6HCO - chains C and B of the 6 polymer chains in the assembly; structure by electron microscopy, 3.58 A resolution.

Chain C:
Name: 5D3-Fab light chain
Source organism: Mus musculus
Notes: antibody fragment or engineered binder
Sequence (214 residues; numbered 1 to 214; the number before each row is that of its first residue):
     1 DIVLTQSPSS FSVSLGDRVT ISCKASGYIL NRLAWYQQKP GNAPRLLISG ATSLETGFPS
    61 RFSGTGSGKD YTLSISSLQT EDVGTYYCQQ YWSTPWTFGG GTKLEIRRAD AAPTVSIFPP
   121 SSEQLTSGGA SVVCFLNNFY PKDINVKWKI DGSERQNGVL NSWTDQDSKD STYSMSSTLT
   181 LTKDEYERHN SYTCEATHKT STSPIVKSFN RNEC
Disordered / not traced: 108-214
Disulfides: Cys23-Cys88

Chain B:
Name: ATP-binding cassette sub-family G member 2
Source organism: Homo sapiens
Reference sequence: Q9UNQ0 (ABCG2_HUMAN); residue numbers follow UniProt; this construct covers 2-655
Sequence (664 residues; numbered -8 to 655; the number before each row is that of its first residue; numbers below 1 keep their minus sign (Asp-8 is residue -8)):
    -8 DYKDDDDKGS SSSNVEVFIP VSQGNTNGFP ATASNDLKAF TEGAVLSFHN ICYRVKLKSG
    52 FLPCRKPVEK EILSNINGIM KPGLNAILGP TGGGKSSLLD VLAARKDPSG LSGDVLINGA
   112 PRPANFKCNS GYVVQDDVVM GTLTVRENLQ FSAALRLATT MTNHEKNERI NRVIQELGLD
   172 KVADSKVGTQ FIRGVSGGER KRTSIGMELI TDPSILFLDQ PTTGLDSSTA NAVLLLLKRM
   232 SKQGRTIIFS IHQPRYSIFK LFDSLTLLAS GRLMFHGPAQ EALGYFESAG YHCEAYNNPA
   292 DFFLDIINGD STAVALNREE DFKATEIIEP SKQDKPLIEK LAEIYVNSSF YKETKAELHQ
   352 LSGGEKKKKI TVFKEISYTT SFCHQLRWVS KRSFKNLLGN PQASIAQIIV TVVLGLVIGA
   412 IYFGLKNDST GIQNRAGVLF FLTTNQCFSS VSAVELFVVE KKLFIHEYIS GYYRVSSYFL
   472 GKLLSDLLPM RMLPSIIFTC IVYFMLGLKP KADAFFVMMF TLMMVAYSAS SMALAIAAGQ
   532 SVVSVATLLM TICFVFMMIF SGLLVNLTTI ASWLSWLQYF SIPRYGFTAL QHNEFLGQNF
   592 CPGLNATGNN PCNYATCTGE EYLVKQGIDL SPWGLWKNHV ALACMIVIFL TIAYLKLLFL
   652 KKYS
Disordered / not traced: -8 to 34, 47-60, 302-327, 355-371, 655
Differences from the reference sequence: expression tag (-8 to 1); engineered mutation Gln211 (Glu in Q9UNQ0)
Disulfides: Cys592-Cys608
Covalently attached groups: N-acetylglucosamine (NAG) linked to Asn596
Residues lining bound ligands: estrone 3-sulfate (FY5): Thr435, Phe439, Thr542, Ile543, Val546, Met549
Curated features (UniProtKB/Swiss-Prot):
  - binding site (ATP): Gly80 to Ser87, Arg184 to Glu190, His243
  - site (Not glycosylated): Asn418, Asn557
  - modified residue: Thr362 (Phosphothreonine)
  - glycosylation: Asn596 (N-linked (GlcNAc...) asparagine)
  - natural variant: Val12 (V12M: Found in Jr(a-) blood group phenotype), Gln141 (Q141K: Associated with high serum levels of uric acid and increased risk of gout), Arg147 (R147W: Loss of protein expression), Thr153 (T153M: Decreased protein abundance), Lys360 (deletion: No effect on protein abundance), Phe373 (F373C: Decreased protein abundance), Thr421 (T421A: No effect on protein abundance), Thr434 (T434M: No effect on protein abundance), Ser476 (S476P: No effect on protein abundance), Ser572 (S572R: Decreased protein abundance), Asp620 (D620N: No effect on protein abundance)
  - mutagenesis: Met71 (M71V: Decreased protein abundance. No effect on substrate transmembrane transport), Lys86 (K86M: Decreased protein abundance. Decreased localization to the plasma membrane and retained intracellularly. Loss of ATPase-coupled transmembrane transporter activity), Thr362 (T362A: Loss of phosphorylation by PIM1. Decreased localization to the plasma membrane. Decreased homooligomerization. Loss of function in resistance to drug treatment ...), Arg383 (R383C: Loss of protein expression), Asn418 (N418Q: No effect), Thr435 (T435A: No effect on stability. Increased estrone-3 sulfate ATPase-coupled transmembrane transporter activity. Increased substrate-induced ATP hydrolysis. Increased substrate transport ...), Asn436 (N436A: No effect on stability. Decreased estrone-3 sulfate ATPase-coupled transmembrane transporter activity. Decreased substrate-induced ATP hydrolysis. Decreased substrate transport), Phe439 (F439A: No effect on stability. Decreased estrone-3 sulfate ATPase-coupled transmembrane transporter activity. Decreased substrate-induced ATP hydrolysis. Decreased substrate transport), Arg482 (R482D: Decreases ATPase activity; R482G/N/S/T: Increases ATPase activity; R482K/I/M/Y: No change in ATPase activity; R482T/Y: Decreases transport activity), Val546 (V546A: No effect on stability. No effect on estrone-3 sulfate ATPase-coupled transmembrane transporter activity. No effect on substrate-induced ATP hydrolysis. No effect on substrate transport ...), Met549 (M549A: No effect on stability. No effect on estrone-3 sulfate ATPase-coupled transmembrane transporter activity. No effect on substrate-induced ATP hydrolysis. No effect on substrate transport), Leu554 (L554A: No effect on stability. Increased estrone-3 sulfate ATPase-coupled transmembrane transporter activity. Increased basal and substrate-induced ATP hydrolysis. Increased substrate transport), 6 further mutagenesis entries in UniProt
From the paper describing this entry:
  - binding site for estrone 3-sulfate: Thr435, Asn436, Phe439, Met549
  - mutagenesis - N436A, F439A: abolished binding to estrone 3-sulfate
  - mutagenesis - V546F (12-fold): increased catalytic activity (basal ATPase activity)
  - mutagenesis - T435A (4.5-fold), L554A: decreased binding to estrone 3-sulfate
  - mutagenesis - M549A: unchanged catalytic activity on ATP
  - mutagenesis - L555A: abolished expression
  - mutagenesis - L554A: increased catalytic activity on basal ATPase rate
  - mutagenesis - V546F: increased catalytic activity on estrone 3-sulfate
  - mutagenesis - V546A, M549A: unchanged catalytic activity on estrone 3-sulfate
  - mutagenesis - T435F: decreased catalytic activity on estrone 3-sulfate

How chain C and chain B interact:
Contacting residue pairs - 17 pairs, chain C then chain B:
  Tyr28(C) - Val615(B)
  Tyr28(C) - Asp620(B)  hydrogen bond
  Tyr28(C) - Leu621(B)
  Tyr28(C) - Ser622(B)  hydrogen bond (side chain-backbone)
  Leu30(C) - Glu611(B)
  Leu30(C) - Glu612(B)
  Leu30(C) - Val615(B)  hydrophobic
  Asn31(C) - Gly599(B)
  Arg32(C) - Asn601(B)
  Arg32(C) - Asn604(B)
  Arg32(C) - Glu612(B)  salt bridge
  Thr52(C) - Gly599(B)
  Ser53(C) - Asn600(B)  hydrogen bond
  Tyr91(C) - Asn604(B)
  Trp92(C) - Glu612(B)
  Trp92(C) - Val615(B)  hydrophobic
  Trp92(C) - Lys616(B)
Other interface residues (no listed pair), chain C (9 interface residues in all): Gly50
Other interface residues (no listed pair), chain B (12 interface residues in all): Thr598

Summary:
9 residues of chain C and 12 residues of chain B are in contact; the contacts include 3 hydrogen bonds and 1
salt bridge. Among the polar pairs are Arg32(C)-Glu612(B), Tyr28(C)-Asp620(B) and Tyr28(C)-Ser622(B). The
paper reports a binding site for estrone 3-sulfate at Thr435(B), Asn436(B) and Phe439(B) among others; N436A
and F439A of chain B abolish binding to estrone 3-sulfate; 9 substitutions were tested in all.
Here chain C is 5D3-Fab light chain (Mus musculus) and chain B is ATP-binding cassette sub-family G member 2
(Homo sapiens). Entry 6HCO (Cryo-EM structure of the ABCG2 E211Q mutant bound to estrone 3-sulfate and
5D3-Fab) was determined by electron microscopy (same publication as 6HZM and 6HBU).
